Entry 9EJH (X-ray diffraction, 2.45 A resolution); this record covers chains B and E of the 5 polymer chains in the assembly.

Chain B:
Name: MHC class II HLA-DQ-beta-1
Source organism: Homo sapiens
Reference sequence: O19712 (O19712_HUMAN); residue numbers follow UniProt; this construct covers 1-192
Sequence (194 residues; each row starts with the number of its first residue):
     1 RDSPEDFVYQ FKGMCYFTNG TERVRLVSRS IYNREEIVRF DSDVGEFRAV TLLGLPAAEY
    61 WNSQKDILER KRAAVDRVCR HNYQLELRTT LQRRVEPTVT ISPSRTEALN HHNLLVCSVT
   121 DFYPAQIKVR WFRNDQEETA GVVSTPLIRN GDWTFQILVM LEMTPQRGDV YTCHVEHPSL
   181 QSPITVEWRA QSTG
Unresolved in the structure: 1-2, 107-111
Construct notes: expression tag (193-194)
Cystine bridges: Cys15-Cys79, Cys117-Cys173
Covalent attachments: N-acetylglucosamine (NAG) linked to Asn19
What the authors report for this chain:
  - mutagenesis - D66A, R77A: unchanged binding to G9 T cell receptor alpha chain
  - mutagenesis - D66A, R77A: unchanged binding to G9 TCR

Chain E:
Name: G9 T cell receptor beta chain
Source organism: Homo sapiens
Sequence (242 residues; numbered 2 to 256; 13 numbers in that range are skipped by the numbering (no residue carries them; nothing is unmodelled there); the number before each row is that of its first residue):
     2 MGVTQTPRYL IKTRGQQVTL SCSPISGH
    37 RSVSWYQQTP GQGLQFLFEY FS
    63 ETQRNKGNFP
    74 GRFSGRQF
    83 SNSRSEMNVS TLELGDSALY LCASSLRAES GELFFGEGSR LTVLEDLNKV FPPEVAVFEP
   143 SEAEISHTQK ATLVCLATGF FPDHVELSWW VNGKEVHSGV CTDPQPLKEQ PALNDSRYAL
   203 SSRLRVSATF WQNPRNHFRC QVQFYGLSEN DEWTQDRAKP VTQIVSAEAW GRAD
Unresolved in the structure: 2, 256
Cystine bridges: Cys23-Cys104, Cys157-Cys222
What the authors report for this chain:
  - mutagenesis - Q48A, S58A, E63A, R75A, S112A: unchanged binding to MHC class II HLA-DQ-beta-1 (chain B)

Chain B / chain E interface:
Contacting residue pairs (14):
  Arg23(B) - Ser58(E)  hydrogen bond
  Arg23(B) - Glu63(E)  salt bridge
  Arg25(B) - Arg66(E)
  Asp41(B) - Arg66(E)  salt bridge
  Asp43(B) - Phe57(E)
  Asp43(B) - Arg66(E)  salt bridge
  Asp43(B) - Arg109(E)
  Asp43(B) - Ala110(E)  hydrogen bond (backbone-backbone)
  Val44(B) - Arg66(E)
  Val44(B) - Arg109(E)
  Val44(B) - Ala110(E)
  Gly45(B) - Arg109(E)
  Arg48(B) - Glu111(E)  hydrogen bond (side chain-backbone)
  Arg72(B) - Arg109(E)
Other interface residues (no listed pair), chain E (8 interface residues in all): Ser112
Interface features reported in the paper:
  - hot spots on chain B (mutagenesis) - D43A, V44A: decreased binding to G9 T cell receptor beta chain (chain E)
  - hot spots on chain E (mutagenesis) - F57A (>5-fold), R66A (>5-fold), R109A (>5-fold), E111A (>5-fold): decreased binding to MHC class II HLA-DQ-beta-1 (chain B)

In short:
The chain B/chain E interface involves 8 residues from each chain, with 3 hydrogen bonds and 3 salt bridges.
Polar pairs include Arg23(B)-Glu63(E), Asp41(B)-Arg66(E) and Asp43(B)-Arg66(E). The paper reports that F57A,
R66A and R109A of chain E, among others, reduce binding to MHC class II HLA-DQ-beta-1 (chain B); D43A and V44A
of chain B reduce binding to G9 T cell receptor beta chain (chain E); 13 substitutions were tested in all.
Chain B is MHC class II HLA-DQ-beta-1 and chain E is G9 T cell receptor beta chain, both from Homo sapiens;
the structure, Peptide-independent T cell receptor recognition of HLA-DQ2, was determined by X-ray diffraction
together with 9EJG and 9EJI from the same study.
